Entry 7UN8 (electron microscopy, 3.30 A resolution); this record covers chains E and F of the 6 polymer chains in the assembly.

== Chain E (and F) ==
Name: CD-NTase-associated protein 12
Source organism: Sphingobacterium faecium
Notes: EC 3.2.2.5; chain F of this document is another copy of the same molecule, construct and numbering; everything in this record applies to it too
Reference sequence: A0A2T5Y4G4 (CAP12_SPHFK); residues 2-323 here = UniProt positions 2-323
Chain sequence (331 residues; each row starts with the number of its first residue; numbers below 1 keep their minus sign (Met-7 is residue -7)):
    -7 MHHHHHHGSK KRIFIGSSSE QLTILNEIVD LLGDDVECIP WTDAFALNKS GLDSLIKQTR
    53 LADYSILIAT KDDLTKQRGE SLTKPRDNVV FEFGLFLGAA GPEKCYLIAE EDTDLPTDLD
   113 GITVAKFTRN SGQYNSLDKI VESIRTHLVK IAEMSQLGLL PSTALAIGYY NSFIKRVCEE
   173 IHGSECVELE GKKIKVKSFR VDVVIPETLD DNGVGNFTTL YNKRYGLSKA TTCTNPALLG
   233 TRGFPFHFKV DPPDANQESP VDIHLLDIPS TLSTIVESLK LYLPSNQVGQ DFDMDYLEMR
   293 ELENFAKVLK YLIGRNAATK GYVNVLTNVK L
Disordered / not traced: -7 to 1, 70-73, 119-129, 242-251, 323 (chain F: -7 to 1, 70-72, 119-129, 242-251, 323)
Sequence notes: initiating methionine (-7); expression tag (-6 to 1)
UniProt features mapped onto this chain:
  - active site: Glu84
  - binding site (3',3'-c-di-GMP): Ser164, Phe165, Arg234, Pro237, Asp259, Ser262, Thr263
Small-molecule neighbours: c-di-GMP (C2E; 9,9'-[(2R,3R,3aS,5S,7aR,9R,10R,10aS,12S,14aR)-3,5,10,12-tetrahydroxy-5,12-dioxidooctahydro-2H,7H-difuro[3,2-d:3',2'-j][1,3,7,9,2,8]tetraoxadiphosphacyclododecine-2,9-diyl]bis(2-amino-1,9-dihydro-6H-purin-6-one)): Gly160, Tyr161, Ser164, Phe165, Arg234, Gly235, Phe236, Pro237, Phe238, Asp259, Pro261, Ser262, Thr263, Thr266
What the authors report for this chain:
  - catalytic residues: Glu84 (by similarity / conservation)
  - catalytic residues: Asp110
  - mutagenesis - A36DEL/F37DEL/N40DEL/K41DEL, D110A, V280D, E290K, R307E: abolished catalytic activity on c-di-GMP
  - mutagenesis - R52E, K142D, N208D, N278E, Q279E, D285K, A309R: decreased catalytic activity on c-di-GMP
  - mutagenesis - D110A: unchanged binding to c-di-GMP
  - binding site for c-di-GMP: Arg234
  - self-association interface (contacts with another copy of this molecule): Asn208

== Chain E / chain F interface ==
Residue-residue contacts (103; chain E residue first):
  Glu12(E) with Gln69(F), hydrogen bond
  Leu44(E) with Leu89(F), hydrophobic; Asp110(F); Leu111(F), hydrophobic; Ile114(F), hydrophobic
  Leu47(E) with Asp110(F)
  Asp65(E) with Lys68(F); Gln69(F)
  Leu66(E) with Leu66(F); Thr67(F); Lys68(F), hydrogen bond (backbone-backbone)
  Thr67(E) with Leu66(F)
  Lys68(E) with Leu66(F)
  Gln69(E) with Asp65(F), hydrogen bond; Arg78(F)
  Lys76(E) with Asp65(F), salt bridge; Asp79(F)
  Asp79(E) with Lys76(F), salt bridge; Val82(F); Pro108(F)
  Asn80(E) with Pro108(F); Thr109(F), hydrogen bond; Asp110(F), hydrogen bond (side chain-backbone)
  Val82(E) with Val82(F), hydrophobic
  Phe83(E) with Val82(F), hydrophobic; Phe85(F), hydrophobic; Gly86(F); Leu89(F), hydrophobic; Asp110(F); Leu111(F), hydrophobic
  Glu84(E) with Asp110(F)
  Phe85(E) with Phe83(F), hydrophobic
  Gly86(E) with Phe83(F); Gly86(F); Leu87(F)
  Leu87(E) with Gly86(F), hydrogen bond (backbone-backbone); Leu87(F); Gly90(F)
  Leu89(E) with Leu44(F), hydrophobic; Phe83(F), hydrophobic
  Gly90(E) with Leu87(F); Gly90(F); Ala91(F)
  Ala91(E) with Gly90(F)
  Pro108(E) with Asp79(F); Asn80(F)
  Thr109(E) with Arg78(F); Asn80(F), hydrogen bond
  Asp110(E) with Gly43(F); Leu44(F), hydrogen bond (backbone-backbone); Leu47(F); Asn80(F); Glu84(F)
  Leu111(E) with Leu44(F), hydrophobic; Phe83(F), hydrophobic
  Ile114(E) with Ser42(F); Leu44(F), hydrophobic
  Leu149(E) with Leu151(F); Ser270(F); Leu273(F), hydrophobic; Tyr274(F)
  Gly150(E) with Gly150(F); Leu151(F)
  Leu151(E) with Leu149(F); Gly150(F)
  Pro153(E) with Pro153(F), hydrophobic; Ala156(F), hydrophobic
  Ala156(E) with Pro153(F), hydrophobic; Thr266(F)
  Leu157(E) with Leu157(F), hydrophobic
  Ile159(E) with Glu269(F); Leu273(F), hydrophobic
  Gly160(E) with Thr266(F)
  Asn163(E) with Glu269(F)
  Thr211(E) with Gly232(F), hydrogen bond (side chain-backbone)
  Asn214(E) with Gly232(F)
  Lys221(E) with Thr226(F), hydrogen bond; Thr233(F)
  Ala229(E) with Lys215(F)
  Leu231(E) with Lys215(F)
  Gly232(E) with Thr210(F); Thr211(F); Asn214(F)
  Thr233(E) with Thr211(F); His239(F)
  Arg234(E) with Pro237(F)
  Gly235(E) with Lys221(F); Pro237(F)
  Pro237(E) with Arg234(F); Gly235(F); Pro237(F)
  His239(E) with Leu231(F); Gly232(F); Thr233(F)
  Ser262(E) with Arg234(F)
  Ser265(E) with Ser164(F)
  Thr266(E) with Ala156(F); Gly160(F)
  Glu269(E) with Ile159(F)
  Ser270(E) with Leu149(F)
  Leu273(E) with Leu149(F); Ile159(F), hydrophobic
  Tyr274(E) with Leu149(F)
Other interface residues (no listed pair), chain E (62 interface residues in all): Phe37, Ser42, Gly43, Ile48, Arg78, Gln148, Leu152, Thr210, Lys215, Leu230
Other interface residues (no listed pair), chain F (63 interface residues in all): Phe37, Ile48, Arg52, Pro94, Asp106, Leu107, Asn163, Ala229, Ser262

== In short ==
Chain E and chain F form an interface of 62 and 63 residues respectively, with 10 hydrogen bonds and 2 salt
bridges. Polar pairs include Lys76(E)-Asp65(F), Asp79(E)-Lys76(F) and Glu12(E)-Gln69(F). The paper reports
catalytic residues Glu84(E) and Asp110(E); R52E, K142D and N208D of chain E, among others, reduce catalytic
activity on c-di-GMP; 12 substitutions were tested in all.
Chain E and chain F are both CD-NTase-associated protein 12 (Sphingobacterium faecium); the structure, SfSTING
with c-di-GMP single fiber, was determined by electron microscopy, deposited together with 7UN9 and 7UNA.
